Entry 4AVO (X-ray diffraction, 1.80 A resolution); this record covers chain A.

Chain A:
Name: Beta-1,4-exocellulase
From: Thermobifida fusca
Notes: EC 3.2.1.91; fragment: catalytic domain, residues 177-596
UniProtKB: Q60029 (Q60029_THEFU); residues 139-558 here correspond to UniProt positions 177-596 (UniProt number = residue number + 38)
Sequence (420 residues; row label = number of the first residue in the row):
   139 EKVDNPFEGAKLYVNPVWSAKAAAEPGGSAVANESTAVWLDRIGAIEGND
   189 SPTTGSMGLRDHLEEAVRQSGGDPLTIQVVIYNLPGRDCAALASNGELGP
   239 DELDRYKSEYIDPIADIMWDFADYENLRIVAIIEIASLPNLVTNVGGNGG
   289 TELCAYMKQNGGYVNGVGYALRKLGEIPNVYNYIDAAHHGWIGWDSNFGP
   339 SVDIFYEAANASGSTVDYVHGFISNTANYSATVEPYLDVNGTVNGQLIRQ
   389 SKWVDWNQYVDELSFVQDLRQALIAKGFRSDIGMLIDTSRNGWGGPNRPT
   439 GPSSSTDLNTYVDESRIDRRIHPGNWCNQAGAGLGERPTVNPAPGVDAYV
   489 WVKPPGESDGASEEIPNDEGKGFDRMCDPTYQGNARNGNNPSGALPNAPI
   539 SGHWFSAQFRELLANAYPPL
Disulfides: Cys227-Cys292, Cys465-Cys515
Construct notes: engineered mutation Ala274 (Asp312 in Q60029)
Ion coordination: Ca2+: Asp142, Asp419
Reported in the primary citation:
  - catalytic residues: Asp226
  - catalytic residues: Ser232 (proposed by the authors, not directly observed)
  - binding site for beta-D-glucopyranose: Tyr220
  - conformationally variable residues (loop rearrangement): Glu185 to Leu197, Asp226 to Gly234

Overview:
Asp142 and Asp419 coordinate Ca2+. From the paper: catalytic residues Asp226 and Ser232; a binding site for
beta-D-glucopyranose at Tyr220.
Chain A is Beta-1,4-exocellulase (Thermobifida fusca); the structure, Thermobifida fusca cellobiohydrolase
Cel6B catalytic mutant D274A cocrystallized with cellobiose, was determined by X-ray diffraction (same
publication as 4AVN).
